2CV1 - chains C and A; structure by X-ray diffraction, 2.41 A resolution.

[Chain C]
Molecule: tRNA
Sequence (75 nucleotides; numbered 501 to 576 plus 1 insertion-coded residue; 2 numbers in that range are skipped by the numbering (no residue carries them; nothing is unmodelled there); the number before each row is that of its first residue):
   501 GGCCCCAUCG UCUAGC
   518 GGU
  520A U
   521 AGGACGCGGC CCUCUCAAGG CCGAAA
   548 CGGGGGUUCG AUUCCCCCUG GGGUCACCA
Metal / ion sites: Mg2+ near C509 (its only coordinating residue here)

[Chain A]
Name: glutamyl-tRNA synthetase
Organism: Thermus thermophilus
Notes: EC 6.1.1.17
UniProtKB: P27000 (SYE_THET8); numbering as in UniProt (aligned over 1-468)
Sequence (468 residues; numbered 1 to 468; the number before each row is that of its first residue):
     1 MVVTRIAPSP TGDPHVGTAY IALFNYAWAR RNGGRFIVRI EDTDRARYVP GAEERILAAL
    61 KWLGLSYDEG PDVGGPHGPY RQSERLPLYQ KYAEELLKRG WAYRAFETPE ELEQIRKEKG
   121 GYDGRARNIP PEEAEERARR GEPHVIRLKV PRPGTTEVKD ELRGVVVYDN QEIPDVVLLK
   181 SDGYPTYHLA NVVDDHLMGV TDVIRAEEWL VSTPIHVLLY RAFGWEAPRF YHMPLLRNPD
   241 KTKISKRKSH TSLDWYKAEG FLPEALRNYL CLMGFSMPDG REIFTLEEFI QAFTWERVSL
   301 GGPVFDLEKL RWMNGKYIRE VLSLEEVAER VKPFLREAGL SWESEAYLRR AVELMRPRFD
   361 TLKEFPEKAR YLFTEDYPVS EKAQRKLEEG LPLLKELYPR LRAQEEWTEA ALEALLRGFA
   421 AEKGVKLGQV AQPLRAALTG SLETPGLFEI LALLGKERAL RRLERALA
Residues lining bound ligands:
  - ATP (adenosine-5'-triphosphate): Ile-6, Ala-7, Pro-8, Ser-9, Thr-11, His-15, Gly-17, Thr-18, Tyr-20, Ile-21, Arg-47, Arg-205, Ala-206, Glu-208, Trp-209, Leu-235, Leu-236, Ile-244
  - (4S)-4-amino-5-hydroxypentanoic acid (GAU): Arg-5, Ala-7, Glu-41, Tyr-187, Asn-191, Arg-205, Trp-209
Curated features (UniProtKB/Swiss-Prot):
  - region: Gln-432 to Leu-447 (Interaction with tRNA)
  - motif: Pro-8 to Thr-18 ('HIGH' region), Lys-243 to Arg-247 ('KMSKS' region)
  - binding site (L-glutamate): Arg-5 to Ala-7, Glu-41, Tyr-187 to Asn-191, Arg-205
  - binding site (ATP): His-15, Glu-208, Leu-236, Lys-243 to Arg-247
  - site: Leu-354 (Interaction with tRNA), Arg-358 (Essential for discrimination between tRNA(Glu) and tRNA(Gln))
  - mutagenesis: Arg-358 (R358Q: Reduces affinity for tRNA and abolishes the ability to discriminate between tRNA(Glu) and tRNA(Gln))

[Interface between chain C and chain A]
Pairs across the interface (96):
  G502(C) with Glu-172(A), hydrogen bond to the base
  C503(C) with Glu-172(A), sugar contact
  C504(C) with Val-166(A), phosphate contact; Tyr-168(A), sugar contact; Leu-210(A), sugar contact
  C505(C) with Arg-163(A), hydrogen bond to the sugar; Val-166(A), phosphate contact; Glu-207(A), hydrogen bond to the sugar; Leu-210(A), sugar contact
  C506(C) with Arg-163(A), sugar contact; Leu-300(A), sugar contact; Gly-301(A), sugar contact
  U511(C) with Val-304(A), phosphate contact; Asp-306(A), sugar contact
  C512(C) with Lys-241(A), salt bridge to the phosphate; Leu-272(A), hydrogen bond to the sugar; Met-273(A), sugar contact; Gly-302(A), phosphate contact; Pro-303(A), phosphate contact; Val-304(A), hydrogen bond to the phosphate; Lys-309(A), base contact
  U513(C) with Met-273(A), phosphate contact; Gly-274(A), hydrogen bond to the phosphate; Ser-299(A), hydrogen bond to the phosphate; Pro-303(A), phosphate contact
  A514(C) with Ser-276(A), sugar contact; Arg-297(A), phosphate contact
  G515(C) with Arg-297(A), salt bridge to the phosphate
  G523(C) with Glu-282(A), base contact
  A524(C) with Glu-282(A), hydrogen bond to the sugar; Lys-309(A), hydrogen bond to the sugar; Trp-312(A), sugar contact
  C525(C) with Glu-308(A), sugar contact; Lys-309(A), sugar contact; Trp-312(A), sugar contact
  C534(C) with Arg-417(A), salt bridge to the phosphate; Leu-427(A), sugar contact; Gly-428(A), sugar contact; Ala-431(A), sugar contact; Arg-435(A), hydrogen bond to the base; Gly-446(A), base contact; Leu-447(A), hydrogen bond to the base; Phe-448(A), base contact; Glu-449(A), base contact
  U535(C) with Gln-432(A), hydrogen bond to the sugar; Arg-435(A), base contact; Leu-442(A), hydrogen bond to the sugar; Glu-443(A), base contact; Thr-444(A), hydrogen bond to the base; Pro-445(A), base contact; Gly-446(A), hydrogen bond to the base
  C536(C) with Arg-358(A), hydrogen bond to the base; Glu-443(A), hydrogen bond to the sugar; Thr-444(A), base contact
  A537(C) with Pro-357(A), hydrogen bond to the sugar; Arg-358(A), sugar contact
  A538(C) with Arg-319(A), hydrogen bond to the phosphate; Pro-357(A), sugar contact
  G539(C) with Lys-316(A), salt bridge to the phosphate; Arg-319(A), salt bridge to the phosphate; Glu-320(A), phosphate contact
  G568(C) with Lys-241(A), sugar contact
  G569(C) with Arg-237(A), hydrogen bond to the sugar; Lys-241(A), sugar contact; Thr-242(A), phosphate contact; Lys-243(A), phosphate contact
  G570(C) with Glu-208(A), sugar contact; Val-211(A), base contact; Lys-243(A), hydrogen bond to the phosphate
  U571(C) with Glu-208(A), sugar contact; Val-211(A), sugar contact; Lys-243(A), salt bridge to the phosphate
  A573(C) with Arg-116(A), phosphate contact
  C574(C) with Glu-107(A), hydrogen bond to the base; Pro-109(A), base contact; Leu-112(A), base contact; Arg-116(A), salt bridge to the phosphate; Val-145(A), base contact; Arg-147(A), salt bridge to the phosphate; Val-177(A), sugar contact; Lys-180(A), base contact; Ser-181(A), hydrogen bond to the base
  C575(C) with Asp-44(A), hydrogen bond to the sugar; Arg-47(A), hydrogen bond to the sugar; Lys-180(A), salt bridge to the phosphate
  A576(C) with Ser-9(A), sugar contact; Glu-41(A), phosphate contact; Thr-43(A), hydrogen bond to the phosphate; Asp-44(A), phosphate contact; Arg-47(A), sugar contact; Lys-180(A), salt bridge to the phosphate; Pro-185(A), phosphate contact; Thr-186(A), phosphate contact; Tyr-187(A), hydrogen bond to the phosphate; Glu-208(A), base contact; Trp-209(A), base contact
Also at the interface, not in a pair above, chain C (29 interface residues in all): G510, G526
Also at the interface, not in a pair above, chain A (67 interface residues in all): Thr-108, His-188

[In short]
29 residues of chain C face 67 of chain A across their interface; the contacts include 27 hydrogen bonds and
10 salt bridges. Among the polar pairs are G502(C)/Glu-172(A), C534(C)/Arg-435(A) and C534(C)/Leu-447(A).
Bound to chain A: ATP and (4S)-4-amino-5-hydroxypentanoic acid.
Here chain C is tRNA and chain A is glutamyl-tRNA synthetase (Thermus thermophilus). Entry 2CV1 (Glutamyl-tRNA
synthetase from Thermus thermophilus in complex with tRNA(Glu), ATP, and an analog of L-glutamate: a ...) was
determined by X-ray diffraction.
